PDB entry 4RB2 | X-ray diffraction, 2.82 A resolution | chains B and C of the 4 polymer chains in the assembly

[Chain B]
Molecule: 25-nt DNA strand
Sequence (25 nucleotides; numbered 1 to 25; the number before each row is that of its first residue):
     1 GCAATTGCAAATGATTTGCAATTAA

[Chain C]
Protein: DNA-binding transcriptional dual regulator of siderophore biosynthesis and transport(Fur family)
Organism: Magnetospirillum gryphiswaldense
UniProt: V6F4Q0 (V6F4Q0_9PROT); residues 1-143 here = UniProt positions 1-143
Sequence (145 residues; numbered -1 to 143; the number before each row is that of its first residue; numbers below 1 keep their minus sign (Gly-1 is residue -1)):
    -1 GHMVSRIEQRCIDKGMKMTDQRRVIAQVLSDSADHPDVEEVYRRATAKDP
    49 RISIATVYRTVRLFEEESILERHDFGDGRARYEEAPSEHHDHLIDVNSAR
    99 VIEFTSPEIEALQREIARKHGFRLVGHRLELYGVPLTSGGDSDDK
Not modelled in the structure: -1 to 0, 76, 136-143
Modified residues: Mse1 (selenomethionine; parent Met); Mse14 (selenomethionine; parent Met); Mse16 (selenomethionine; parent Met)
Construct notes: expression tag (-1 to 0)
Metal / ion sites: Mn2+ site 1: His33, Glu81, His88, His90, Glu101; Mn2+ site 2: His87, Asp89, Glu108, His125
From the paper describing this entry:
  - mutagenesis - H33A/H90A, E108A/H125A: decreased binding to Mn2+
  - mutagenesis - K15A (977 versus 85 nM), Y56A, E108A/H125A (K_D_=272 nM): decreased binding to the 25-nt DNA strand
  - mutagenesis - H33A/H90A, R57A: abolished binding to the 25-nt DNA strand
  - mutagenesis - C9L/M14L/M16V: increased growth
  - mutagenesis - H33A/H90A, E108A/H125A: decreased binding to manganese ions
  - mutagenesis - C9L/M14L/M16V: increased growth in response to streptonigrin (SNG)

[How chain B and chain C interact]
Contacting residue pairs - 17 pairs, chain B then chain C:
  DT5(B) with Lys15(C), phosphate contact; Thr17(C), phosphate contact; Arg20(C), salt bridge to the phosphate
  DT6(B) with Thr17(C), phosphate contact; Gln19(C), phosphate contact; Arg20(C), salt bridge to the phosphate; Thr54(C), sugar contact
  DG7(B) with Gln19(C), phosphate contact; Arg49(C), phosphate contact; Ile50(C), phosphate contact; Ser51(C), hydrogen bond to the phosphate; Thr54(C), hydrogen bond to the phosphate; Arg57(C), hydrogen bond to the base
  DC8(B) with Ser51(C), hydrogen bond to the phosphate; Ala53(C), base contact; Arg57(C), base contact
  DA9(B) with Ala53(C), base contact
Interface residues without a listed pair, chain B (6 interface residues in all): DA4

[Overview]
The interface between chain B and chain C involves 6 residues on one side and 10 on the other, with 4 hydrogen
bonds and 2 salt bridges. Among the polar pairs are DG7(B)-Arg57(C), DG7(B)-Ser51(C) and DG7(B)-Thr54(C). The
paper reports that K15A, Y56A and E108A/H125A of chain C reduce binding to the 25-nt DNA strand; H33A/H90A and
E108A/H125A of chain C reduce binding to Mn2+.
Here chain B is a 25-nt DNA strand and chain C is DNA-binding transcriptional dual regulator of siderophore
biosynthesis and transport(Fur family) (Magnetospirillum gryphiswaldense). Entry 4RB2 (Crystal structure of
Magnetospirillum gryphiswaldense MSR-1 SeMet-Fur-Mn2+-feoAB1 operator) was determined by X-ray diffraction
together with 4RAY, 4RAZ, 4RB0 and 4RB1 from the same study.
